PDB entry 4UW8 | X-ray diffraction, 2.52 A resolution | chains A and C of the 3 polymer chains in the assembly

== Chain A (and C) ==
Molecule: L-shaped tail fiber protein
Organism: Enterobacteria phage T5
Notes: fragment: c-terminal domain with intramolecular chaperone, residues 970-1396; chain C of this document is another copy of the same molecule, construct and numbering; everything in this record applies to it too
UniProtKB: P13390 (VLTF_BPT5); numbering as in UniProt (aligned over 970-1396)
Sequence (427 residues; each row starts with the number of its first residue):
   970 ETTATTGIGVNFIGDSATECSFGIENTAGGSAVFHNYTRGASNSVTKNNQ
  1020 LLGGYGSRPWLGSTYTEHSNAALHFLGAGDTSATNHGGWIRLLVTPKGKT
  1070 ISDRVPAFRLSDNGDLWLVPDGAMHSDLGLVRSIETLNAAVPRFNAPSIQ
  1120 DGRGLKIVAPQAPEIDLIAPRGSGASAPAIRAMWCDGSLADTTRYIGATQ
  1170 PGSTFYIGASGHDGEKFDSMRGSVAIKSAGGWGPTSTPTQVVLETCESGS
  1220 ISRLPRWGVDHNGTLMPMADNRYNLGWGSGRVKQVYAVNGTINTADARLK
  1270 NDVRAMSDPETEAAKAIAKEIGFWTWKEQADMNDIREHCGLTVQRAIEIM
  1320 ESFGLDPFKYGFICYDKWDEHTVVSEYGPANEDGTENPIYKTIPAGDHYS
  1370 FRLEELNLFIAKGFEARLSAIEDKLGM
Not modelled in the structure: 970-988, 1297-1303
Construct notes: engineered mutation Ala1264 (Ser in P13390)
Residues lining bound ligands: citrate anion (FLC): Leu1020, Gly1023, Tyr1024, Gly1025, Arg1027, Glu1036, His1037, Ser1038, Ala1041, His1043, Arg1073
What the authors report for this chain:
  - mutagenesis - S1264A: abolished catalytic activity
  - self-association interface (contacts with another copy of this molecule); pairs are residue here / residue on that copy: Arg1150-Glu1355 (salt bridge), Arg1250-Asp1239, Arg1250-Thr1263, Asn1376-Asn1376, Arg1386-Glu1384, Arg1386-Glu1391, Phe1383, Leu1387, Ile1390, Leu1394
  - catalytic residues: Asp1239, Arg1250, Thr1263, Lys1269 (proposed by the authors, not directly observed)

== Interface between chain A and chain C ==
Residue-residue contacts (449; chain A residue first):
  Cys989(A) with Asn995(C); Ser1000(C); Ala1001(C); Val1002(C), hydrogen bond (backbone-backbone)
  Ser990(A) with Val1002(C); His1004(C), hydrogen bond; Tyr1006(C)
  Phe991(A) with Phe991(C), hydrophobic; Ile993(C), hydrophobic; Val1002(C), hydrogen bond (backbone-backbone); Phe1003(C), hydrophobic; His1004(C), hydrogen bond (backbone-backbone)
  Gly992(A) with His1004(C)
  Ile993(A) with Phe1003(C), hydrophobic; His1004(C), hydrogen bond (backbone-backbone); Asn1005(C); Tyr1006(C), hydrogen bond (backbone-backbone)
  Glu994(A) with Tyr1006(C); Arg1008(C), salt bridge
  Asn995(A) with Tyr1006(C), hydrogen bond (backbone-backbone); Thr1007(C); Arg1008(C)
  Thr996(A) with Arg1008(C); Asn1012(C)
  Gly998(A) with Arg1008(C); Gly1009(C); Gln1019(C), hydrogen bond (backbone-side chain)
  Gly999(A) with Thr1007(C)
  Ser1000(A) with Leu1020(C)
  Ala1001(A) with Asn1005(C), hydrogen bond (backbone-side chain); Tyr1006(C); Thr1007(C); Gly1022(C); Gly1023(C)
  Val1002(A) with Gly1023(C)
  Phe1003(A) with Phe1003(C), hydrophobic; Gly1023(C), hydrogen bond (backbone-backbone); Tyr1024(C); Gly1025(C), hydrogen bond (backbone-backbone)
  His1004(A) with Gly1025(C); Arg1027(C), hydrogen bond; Ser1038(C)
  Asn1005(A) with Gly1025(C), hydrogen bond (backbone-backbone); Ser1026(C); Arg1027(C), hydrogen bond (backbone-backbone)
  Tyr1006(A) with Arg1027(C); Tyr1034(C), hydrophobic
  Thr1007(A) with Arg1027(C); Trp1029(C); Tyr1034(C)
  Arg1008(A) with Trp1029(C); Tyr1034(C), hydrogen bond
  Asn1012(A) with Trp1029(C), hydrogen bond (backbone-side chain); Gly1031(C)
  Ser1013(A) with Trp1029(C)
  Val1014(A) with Trp1029(C); Leu1030(C)
  Thr1015(A) with Pro1028(C); Trp1029(C), hydrogen bond (backbone-backbone)
  Leu1021(A) with Ser1026(C); Asn1039(C)
  Tyr1024(A) with Tyr1024(C); Gly1025(C)
  Tyr1034(A) with Glu994(C), hydrogen bond
  Phe1044(A) with Tyr1024(C); Gly1025(C); Ser1026(C); Ala1040(C), hydrophobic; Ala1041(C)
  Ala1047(A) with Lys1066(C)
  Gly1048(A) with Lys1066(C)
  Thr1050(A) with Pro1028(C); Trp1029(C); Leu1030(C)
  Ser1051(A) with Leu1030(C)
  Ala1052(A) with Thr1069(C)
  Thr1053(A) with Gly1067(C); Lys1068(C), hydrogen bond (backbone-backbone)
  Asn1054(A) with Lys1066(C); Gly1067(C), hydrogen bond (side chain-backbone); Lys1068(C)
  His1055(A) with Leu1030(C); Thr1035(C); Asn1039(C), hydrogen bond (backbone-side chain); Thr1064(C); Lys1068(C), hydrogen bond (backbone-backbone); Thr1069(C); Ile1070(C), hydrogen bond (side chain-backbone)
  Gly1056(A) with Asn1039(C), hydrogen bond (backbone-side chain); Thr1064(C); Pro1065(C); Lys1068(C)
  Gly1057(A) with Asn1039(C); Val1063(C); Thr1064(C), hydrogen bond (backbone-backbone)
  Ile1059(A) with Ala1041(C); Leu1061(C), hydrophobic; Leu1062(C); Val1063(C), hydrophobic
  Phe1077(A) with Phe1077(C), hydrophobic
  Leu1079(A) with Leu1061(C), hydrophobic; Val1063(C), hydrophobic; Phe1077(C), hydrophobic
  Ser1080(A) with Val1063(C)
  Asp1081(A) with Val1063(C); Thr1064(C); Pro1065(C); Lys1066(C), hydrogen bond (side chain-backbone)
  Asn1082(A) with Pro1089(C); Asp1090(C), hydrogen bond (backbone-backbone)
  Gly1083(A) with Ala1076(C); Leu1087(C); Pro1089(C)
  Asp1084(A) with Pro1089(C)
  Leu1085(A) with Leu1087(C), hydrophobic
  Ile1118(A) with Glu1351(C); Thr1354(C)
  Gln1119(A) with Glu1133(C); Asp1135(C), hydrogen bond; Thr1354(C)
  Gly1121(A) with Pro1089(C)
  Arg1122(A) with Ile1126(C); Ala1128(C); Pro1129(C); Ala1131(C); Pro1132(C); Glu1133(C), salt bridge; Gly1353(C)
  Gly1123(A) with Pro1089(C); Ile1126(C); Glu1133(C)
  Leu1124(A) with Glu1133(C), hydrogen bond (backbone-backbone); Ile1134(C); Asp1135(C), hydrogen bond (backbone-backbone)
  Lys1125(A) with Asp1135(C), salt bridge
  Ile1126(A) with Asp1135(C), hydrogen bond (backbone-backbone); Leu1136(C); Ile1137(C), hydrogen bond (backbone-backbone)
  Val1127(A) with Ile1137(C)
  Ala1128(A) with Ile1137(C), hydrogen bond (backbone-backbone); Ala1138(C); Pro1139(C)
  Gln1130(A) with Ala1138(C); Pro1139(C), hydrogen bond (backbone-backbone); Arg1140(C); Gly1143(C); Ala1144(C), hydrogen bond (side chain-backbone); Ser1145(C); Ala1146(C), hydrogen bond (backbone-backbone); Pro1147(C)
  Ala1131(A) with Ala1146(C)
  Pro1132(A) with Leu1136(C), hydrophobic; Ile1137(C); Ala1138(C); Pro1147(C); Ala1148(C), hydrogen bond (backbone-backbone)
  Glu1133(A) with Ala1148(C); Arg1150(C), salt bridge
  Ile1134(A) with Ile1134(C), hydrophobic; Ala1148(C), hydrogen bond (backbone-backbone); Ile1149(C); Arg1150(C), hydrogen bond (backbone-backbone)
  Asp1135(A) with Arg1150(C), salt bridge
  Leu1136(A) with Arg1150(C), hydrogen bond (backbone-backbone); Ala1151(C); Met1152(C), hydrogen bond (backbone-backbone); Phe1174(C), hydrophobic
  Ile1137(A) with Met1152(C)
  Ala1138(A) with Met1152(C), hydrogen bond (backbone-backbone); Cys1154(C)
  Pro1139(A) with Cys1154(C); Gly1156(C)
  Arg1140(A) with Cys1154(C), hydrogen bond (backbone-backbone); Asp1155(C), salt bridge; Gly1156(C); Gln1169(C)
  Gly1141(A) with Gly1156(C), hydrogen bond (backbone-backbone)
  Ala1144(A) with Gly1171(C)
  Ser1145(A) with Trp1153(C); Cys1154(C), hydrogen bond (side chain-backbone); Ser1172(C); Thr1173(C), hydrogen bond (backbone-backbone)
  Ala1146(A) with Thr1173(C)
  Pro1147(A) with Ala1151(C), hydrophobic; Trp1153(C); Thr1173(C); Phe1174(C); Tyr1175(C), hydrogen bond (backbone-backbone)
  Ala1148(A) with Tyr1175(C); Met1189(C), hydrophobic
  Ile1149(A) with Ile1149(C), hydrophobic; Tyr1175(C), hydrogen bond (backbone-backbone); Ile1176(C); Gly1177(C), hydrogen bond (backbone-backbone); Met1189(C)
  Arg1150(A) with Gln1119(C); Arg1122(C); Gly1177(C); Ser1179(C), hydrogen bond; Asp1187(C); Met1189(C)
  Ala1151(A) with Gly1177(C), hydrogen bond (backbone-backbone); Ala1178(C); Ser1179(C), hydrogen bond (backbone-backbone)
  Met1152(A) with Ala1115(C), hydrophobic; Gln1119(C); Ser1179(C); Phe1186(C), hydrophobic
  Trp1153(A) with Ala1178(C), hydrophobic; Ser1179(C), hydrogen bond (backbone-backbone); Gly1180(C); His1181(C), hydrogen bond (backbone-backbone); Phe1186(C)
  Cys1154(A) with His1181(C); Phe1186(C), hydrophobic
  Leu1158(A) with Ala1092(C); Met1093(C); His1094(C), hydrogen bond (backbone-backbone); Leu1097(C); Val1110(C), hydrophobic
  Ala1159(A) with Gly1091(C); Ala1092(C); His1094(C)
  Asp1160(A) with His1094(C)
  Thr1161(A) with His1094(C)
  Arg1163(A) with His1094(C), hydrogen bond; Asp1096(C), salt bridge
  Ile1165(A) with Val1110(C), hydrophobic; Arg1112(C), hydrogen bond (backbone-side chain); His1181(C)
  Gly1166(A) with His1181(C)
  Ala1167(A) with His1181(C); Asp1182(C); Gly1183(C)
  Thr1168(A) with Gly1180(C); His1181(C), hydrogen bond (backbone-backbone)
  Phe1174(A) with Gly1177(C)
  Tyr1175(A) with Tyr1346(C); Glu1355(C); Pro1357(C)
  Ile1176(A) with Ile1176(C), hydrophobic
  Asp1187(A) with Ala1349(C), hydrogen bond (side chain-backbone)
  Ser1188(A) with Thr1354(C); Glu1355(C)
  Met1189(A) with Glu1355(C), hydrogen bond (backbone-side chain)
  Val1193(A) with Val1193(C), hydrophobic
  Ile1195(A) with Ile1176(C); Ala1178(C), hydrophobic; Gly1191(C)
  Lys1196(A) with Tyr1346(C), hydrogen bond
  Trp1201(A) with Gly1180(C); His1181(C); Arg1190(C)
  Gly1202(A) with Asp1182(C)
  Pro1203(A) with Asp1182(C); Glu1184(C); Ile1220(C)
  Thr1204(A) with Gly1218(C); Ser1219(C), hydrogen bond (backbone-backbone); Ile1220(C)
  Ser1205(A) with Ser1217(C); Gly1218(C), hydrogen bond (side chain-backbone); Ser1219(C); Ile1220(C)
  Thr1206(A) with Arg1190(C), hydrogen bond; Cys1215(C), hydrogen bond (backbone-side chain); Ser1219(C), hydrogen bond (backbone-backbone); Ile1220(C)
  Pro1207(A) with Cys1215(C); Ser1217(C)
  Thr1208(A) with Arg1190(C), hydrogen bond (side chain-backbone); Gly1191(C); Thr1214(C); Cys1215(C), hydrogen bond (side chain-backbone)
  Gln1209(A) with Thr1214(C)
  Val1210(A) with Ser1192(C); Glu1213(C); Thr1214(C)
  Glu1213(A) with Tyr1346(C), hydrogen bond
  Ser1221(A) with Tyr1346(C), hydrogen bond (side chain-backbone)
  Arg1222(A) with Tyr1346(C), hydrogen bond (backbone-backbone); Glu1355(C), salt bridge
  Leu1223(A) with Ser1344(C); Glu1345(C)
  Pro1224(A) with Val1343(C); Ser1344(C)
  Trp1226(A) with Val1251(C), hydrophobic
  Val1228(A) with Leu1212(C), hydrophobic; Thr1214(C); Arg1225(C)
  Asp1229(A) with Thr1214(C), hydrogen bond (backbone-side chain)
  His1230(A) with Thr1214(C); Cys1215(C); Glu1216(C), salt bridge; Ser1217(C); Arg1225(C), hydrogen bond (backbone-side chain)
  Asn1231(A) with Glu1216(C); Arg1225(C); Tyr1242(C)
  Gly1232(A) with Arg1225(C); Trp1226(C), hydrogen bond (backbone-side chain); Tyr1242(C)
  Thr1233(A) with Asn1243(C); Gly1245(C)
  Leu1234(A) with Trp1226(C); Asn1243(C), hydrogen bond (backbone-backbone); Leu1244(C); Gly1245(C), hydrogen bond (backbone-backbone)
  Met1235(A) with Trp1246(C)
  Pro1236(A) with Gly1249(C); Arg1250(C)
  Asp1239(A) with Gly1247(C); Ser1248(C); Gly1249(C), hydrogen bond (side chain-backbone); Arg1250(C), salt bridge
  Asn1240(A) with Arg1250(C), hydrogen bond (backbone-backbone); Lys1252(C)
  Tyr1242(A) with Val1251(C); Lys1252(C), hydrogen bond (backbone-backbone)
  Asn1243(A) with Lys1252(C); Gln1253(C), hydrogen bond (side chain-backbone); Tyr1255(C)
  Leu1244(A) with Val1251(C); Gln1253(C), hydrogen bond (backbone-backbone); Val1254(C); Tyr1255(C), hydrogen bond (backbone-backbone)
  Gly1245(A) with Tyr1255(C)
  Trp1246(A) with Tyr1255(C), hydrophobic
  Gly1247(A) with Tyr1255(C)
  Arg1250(A) with Tyr1255(C); Val1257(C)
  Val1251(A) with Tyr1255(C), hydrogen bond (backbone-backbone); Ala1256(C); Val1257(C), hydrogen bond (backbone-backbone)
  Lys1252(A) with Val1257(C); Asn1258(C), hydrogen bond (backbone-backbone)
  Gln1253(A) with Asn1258(C); Ile1261(C)
  Val1254(A) with Thr1260(C); Ile1261(C), hydrogen bond (backbone-backbone)
  Tyr1255(A) with Ile1261(C)
  Ala1256(A) with Ile1261(C), hydrogen bond (backbone-backbone); Asn1262(C); Thr1263(C)
  Val1257(A) with Asn1240(C); Asn1262(C)
  Asn1258(A) with Asn1262(C); Arg1371(C)
  Gly1259(A) with Asn1262(C); Arg1371(C), hydrogen bond (backbone-side chain); Glu1373(C)
  Thr1260(A) with Phe1370(C); Arg1371(C); Glu1373(C)
  Ile1261(A) with Ser1369(C); Phe1370(C); Arg1371(C)
  Asn1262(A) with Ser1369(C); Phe1370(C), hydrogen bond (backbone-backbone)
  Thr1263(A) with Arg1250(C), hydrogen bond; His1367(C); Tyr1368(C); Ser1369(C)
  Ala1264(A) with Leu1310(C); Thr1311(C); Val1312(C), hydrogen bond (backbone-backbone); Gln1313(C); Tyr1368(C), hydrogen bond (backbone-backbone); Ser1369(C); Phe1370(C), hydrophobic
  Asp1265(A) with Gln1313(C), hydrogen bond; His1367(C); Tyr1368(C), hydrogen bond (side chain-backbone)
  Ala1266(A) with Thr1311(C); Gln1313(C), hydrogen bond (backbone-side chain)
  Arg1267(A) with Lys1296(C), hydrogen bond (backbone-side chain); Gln1313(C); Asp1366(C), salt bridge; Tyr1368(C)
  Leu1268(A) with Trp1295(C); Lys1296(C)
  Lys1269(A) with Trp1293(C); Thr1294(C); Trp1295(C); Lys1296(C)
  Asn1270(A) with Thr1294(C), hydrogen bond; Trp1295(C), hydrogen bond (side chain-backbone); Lys1296(C)
  Asp1271(A) with Phe1292(C)
  Val1272(A) with Glu1289(C); Gly1291(C); Phe1292(C); Trp1293(C), hydrophobic; Gly1309(C)
  Arg1273(A) with Gly1291(C); Phe1292(C), hydrogen bond (backbone-backbone); Glu1306(C), salt bridge
  Met1275(A) with Phe1292(C), hydrophobic; Cys1308(C), hydrophobic
  Glu1279(A) with Phe1292(C)
  Trp1295(A) with Asn1258(C)
  Phe1327(A) with Arg1305(C)
  Lys1328(A) with Arg1305(C); Glu1306(C), hydrogen bond (backbone-backbone)
  Tyr1329(A) with Phe1292(C), hydrophobic; Arg1305(C), hydrogen bond (backbone-side chain); Glu1306(C)
  Gly1330(A) with Arg1305(C), hydrogen bond (backbone-side chain); Glu1306(C), hydrogen bond (backbone-backbone); His1307(C)
  Ile1332(A) with Arg1305(C), hydrogen bond (backbone-side chain)
  Cys1333(A) with Arg1305(C)
  Asp1335(A) with Tyr1255(C), hydrogen bond
  Thr1354(A) with Arg1150(C), hydrogen bond
  Glu1355(A) with Arg1150(C), salt bridge
  Arg1371(A) with Gln1253(C), hydrogen bond; Arg1305(C); His1307(C)
  Glu1373(A) with Leu1372(C); Asn1376(C)
  Glu1374(A) with His1307(C), salt bridge; Cys1308(C), hydrogen bond (side chain-backbone)
  Asn1376(A) with Asn1376(C)
  Leu1377(A) with Ile1290(C); Cys1308(C); Gly1309(C); Asn1376(C); Ile1379(C), hydrophobic
  Phe1378(A) with Phe1292(C), hydrophobic; Cys1308(C), hydrogen bond (backbone-side chain)
  Ala1380(A) with Phe1383(C)
  Lys1381(A) with Ala1287(C); Lys1288(C), hydrogen bond (side chain-backbone); Ile1290(C)
  Phe1383(A) with Phe1383(C), hydrophobic
  Glu1384(A) with Ala1287(C); Lys1288(C); Arg1386(C), salt bridge
  Leu1387(A) with Phe1383(C), hydrophobic; Arg1386(C); Leu1387(C), hydrophobic; Ile1390(C), hydrophobic
  Ser1388(A) with Lys1288(C); Arg1386(C), hydrogen bond
  Ile1390(A) with Ile1390(C), hydrophobic
  Glu1391(A) with Arg1386(C), salt bridge
  Leu1394(A) with Lys1393(C), hydrogen bond (backbone-side chain); Leu1394(C), hydrophobic
  Met1396(A) with Ala1389(C)
Interface residues without a listed pair, chain A (195 interface residues in all): Ala997, Leu1042, Trp1058, Trp1086, Arg1101, Phe1113, Pro1116, Pro1129, Tyr1164, Ala1238, Arg1241, His1307, Phe1331
Interface residues without a listed pair, chain C (203 interface residues in all): Ala1010, Leu1042, Leu1085, Phe1113, Leu1124, Val1127, Ser1157, Leu1158, Ser1188, Leu1234, Gly1259, Cys1333, Gly1347, Pro1348, Asn1350, Asp1352

== In short ==
Chain A and chain C form an interface of 195 and 203 residues respectively, with 112 hydrogen bonds and 16
salt bridges. Polar contacts include Glu994(A)-Arg1008(C), Arg1122(A)-Glu1133(C) and Lys1125(A)-Asp1135(C).
Chain A binds citrate anion. From the paper: catalytic residues Asp1239(A), Arg1250(A) and Thr1263(A) among
others; S1264A of chain A abolishes catalytic activity.
Both chains are L-shaped tail fiber protein (Enterobacteria phage T5). Entry 4UW8 (Structure of the
carboxy-terminal domain of the bacteriophage T5 L- shaped tail fiber with its intra-molecular ...) was
determined by X-ray diffraction (same publication as 5AQ5 and 4UW7).
